4PV1 - chains B and G of the 8 polymer chains in the assembly; structure by X-ray diffraction, 3.00 A resolution.

# Chain B
Molecule: Cytochrome b6-f complex subunit 4
Organism: Mastigocladus laminosus
Reference sequence: P83792 (PETD_MASLA); residue numbers follow UniProt; this construct covers 1-160
Sequence (160 residues; row label = number of the first residue in the row):
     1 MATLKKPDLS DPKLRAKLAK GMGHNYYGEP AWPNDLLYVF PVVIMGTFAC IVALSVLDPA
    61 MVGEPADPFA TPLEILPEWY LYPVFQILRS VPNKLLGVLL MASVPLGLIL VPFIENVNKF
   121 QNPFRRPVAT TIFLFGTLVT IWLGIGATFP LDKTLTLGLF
Unresolved in the structure: 1
Ligand contacts:
  - phosphatidic acid (7PH; (1R)-2-(dodecanoyloxy)-1-[(phosphonooxy)methyl]ethyl tetradecanoate): F48, V52, V56
  - Octadecane (8K6): P41, I44, M45, F48
  - beta-carotene (BCR): V43, G46, T47
  - chlorophyll a (CLA): Y80, L81, P83, V84, I87, M101, A102, V104, P105, L106, L108, I109, V111, I132, F133, F135, G136, V139, T140, L143
  - heme c (HEC): N25, V39, F40, V43, I44
  - dioleoyl-phosphatidylcholine (OPC; (7R,17E)-4-hydroxy-N,N,N,7-tetramethyl-7-[(8E)-octadec-8-enoyloxy]-10-oxo-3,5,9-trioxa-4-phosphaheptacos-17-en-1-aminium 4-oxide), molecule 1: T47, C50, I51, L54
  - dioleoyl-phosphatidylcholine (OPC), molecule 2: I87, L100, S103, V104, G107, L108, V111, I114, E115, N118, R125, R126, P127, V128, A129, I132, L143
  - stigmatellin a (SMA): A31, D35, L36, L37, F40, P41
Reported in the primary citation:
  - binding site for chlorophyll a: M101

# Chain G
Molecule: Cytochrome b6-f complex subunit 5
Organism: Mastigocladus laminosus
Reference sequence: P83797 (PETG_MASLA); numbering as in UniProt (aligned over 1-37)
Sequence (37 residues; each row starts with the number of its first residue):
     1 MVEPLLDGLV LGLVFATLGG LFYAAYQQYK RPNELGG
Ligand contacts: beta-carotene (BCR): L13, A16, T17, G19, G20, Y23

# Interface between chain B and chain G
Pairs across the interface (23; chain B residue first):
  P7(B) - E34(G)
  L9(B) - L35(G)  hydrophobic
  D58(B) - E3(G)
  D58(B) - L5(G)
  M61(B) - M1(G)  hydrophobic
  L76(B) - M1(G)
  W79(B) - L6(G)
  W79(B) - D7(G)
  W79(B) - V10(G)  hydrophobic
  Y82(B) - V2(G)
  N122(B) - A25(G)  hydrogen bond (side chain-backbone)
  N122(B) - Y29(G)
  P123(B) - F22(G)  hydrophobic
  P123(B) - A25(G)
  F124(B) - F22(G)
  F124(B) - Y26(G)  hydrophobic
  F124(B) - Y29(G)  hydrophobic
  R125(B) - Y29(G)
  R125(B) - G37(G)
  T130(B) - F22(G)
  F133(B) - L18(G)  hydrophobic
  L134(B) - F22(G)  hydrophobic
  T137(B) - L18(G)
Also at the interface, not in a pair above, chain B (20 interface residues in all): L4, K6, L54, P77, I141
Also at the interface, not in a pair above, chain G (19 interface residues in all): L9, L11, F15, Q28

# In short
20 residues of chain B face 19 of chain G across their interface, with 1 hydrogen bond. Its one
hydrogen-bonded contact is N122(B)-A25(G). One dioleoyl-phosphatidylcholine molecule and one beta-carotene
molecule are bound between chain B and chain G. From the paper: a binding site for chlorophyll a at M101(B).
Chain B is Cytochrome b6-f complex subunit 4 and chain G is Cytochrome b6-f complex subunit 5, both from
Mastigocladus laminosus; the structure, Cytochrome B6F structure from M. laminosus with the quinone analog
inhibitor stigmatellin, was determined by X-ray diffraction.
